PDB entry 6PKW | electron microscopy, 4.50 A resolution (low resolution: residue-level contacts below are approximate; hydrogen-bond / salt-bridge calls are withheld) | chains A and D of the 4 polymer chains in the assembly

# Chain A (and D)
Name: Transient receptor potential cation channel subfamily M member 2
Source organism: Danio rerio
Notes: chain D of this document is another copy of the same molecule, construct and numbering; everything in this record applies to it too
Sequence (1466 residues; numbered 0 to 1504; 39 numbers in that range are skipped by the numbering (no residue carries them; nothing is unmodelled there); the number before each row is that of its first residue; numbering starts at 0; X marks 22 residues of unknown identity (built as UNK)):
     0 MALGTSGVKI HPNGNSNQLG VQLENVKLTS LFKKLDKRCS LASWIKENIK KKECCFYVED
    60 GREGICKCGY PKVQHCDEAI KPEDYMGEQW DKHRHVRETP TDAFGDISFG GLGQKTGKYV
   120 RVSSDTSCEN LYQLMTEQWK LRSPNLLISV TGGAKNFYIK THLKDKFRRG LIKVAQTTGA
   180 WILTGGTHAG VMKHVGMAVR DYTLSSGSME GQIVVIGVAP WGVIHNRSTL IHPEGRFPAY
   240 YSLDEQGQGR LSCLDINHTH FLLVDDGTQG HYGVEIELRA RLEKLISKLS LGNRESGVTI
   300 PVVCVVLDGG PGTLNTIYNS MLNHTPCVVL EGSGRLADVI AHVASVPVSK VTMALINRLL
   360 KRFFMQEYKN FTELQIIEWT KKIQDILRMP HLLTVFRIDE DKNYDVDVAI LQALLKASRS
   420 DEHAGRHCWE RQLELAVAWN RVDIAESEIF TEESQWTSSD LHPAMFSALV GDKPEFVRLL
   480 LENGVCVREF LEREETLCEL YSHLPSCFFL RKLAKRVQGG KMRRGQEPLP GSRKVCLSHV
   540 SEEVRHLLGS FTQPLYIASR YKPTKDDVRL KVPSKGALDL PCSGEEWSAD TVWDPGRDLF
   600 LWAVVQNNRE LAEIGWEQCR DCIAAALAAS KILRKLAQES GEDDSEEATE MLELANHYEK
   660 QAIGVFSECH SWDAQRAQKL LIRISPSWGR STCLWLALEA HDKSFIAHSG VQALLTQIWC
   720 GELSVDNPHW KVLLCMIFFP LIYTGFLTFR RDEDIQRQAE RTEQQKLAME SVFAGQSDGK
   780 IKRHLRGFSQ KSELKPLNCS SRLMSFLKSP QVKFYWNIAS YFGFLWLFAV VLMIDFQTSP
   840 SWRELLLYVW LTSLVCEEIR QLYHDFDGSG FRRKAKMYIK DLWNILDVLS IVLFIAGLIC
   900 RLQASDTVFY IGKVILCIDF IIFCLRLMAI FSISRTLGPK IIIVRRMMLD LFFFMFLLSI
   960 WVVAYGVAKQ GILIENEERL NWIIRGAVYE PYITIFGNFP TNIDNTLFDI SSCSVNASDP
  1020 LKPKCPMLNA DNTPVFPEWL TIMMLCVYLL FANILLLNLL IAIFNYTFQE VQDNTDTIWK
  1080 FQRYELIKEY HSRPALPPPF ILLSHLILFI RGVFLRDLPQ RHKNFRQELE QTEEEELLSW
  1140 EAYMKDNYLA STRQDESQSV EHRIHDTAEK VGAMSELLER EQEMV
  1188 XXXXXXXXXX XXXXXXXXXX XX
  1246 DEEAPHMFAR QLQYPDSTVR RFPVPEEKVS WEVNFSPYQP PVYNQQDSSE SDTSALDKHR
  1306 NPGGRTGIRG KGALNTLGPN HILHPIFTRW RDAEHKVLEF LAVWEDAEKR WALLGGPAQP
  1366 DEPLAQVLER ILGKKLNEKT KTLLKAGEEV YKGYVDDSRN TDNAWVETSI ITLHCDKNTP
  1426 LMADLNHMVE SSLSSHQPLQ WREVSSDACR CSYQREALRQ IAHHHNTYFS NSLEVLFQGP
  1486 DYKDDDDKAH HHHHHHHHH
Disordered / not traced: 0-39, 50-114, 203-210, 218-253, 343-352, 398-404, 422-424, 518-534, 562-588, 764-797, 838-839, 865-868, 996-1031, 1066-1071, 1115-1119, 1291-1302, 1338-1340, 1350-1354, 1364-1368, 1384-1391, 1425-1426, 1436-1443, 1468-1504 (chain D: 0-39, 50-115, 138-163, 176-181, 203-258, 289-295, 305-312, 328-350, 365-371, 395-405, 422-425, 451-454, 518-534, 562-588, 640-645, 764-797, 833-839, 865-868, 996-1031, 1066-1071, 1115-1119, 1291-1302, 1338-1340, 1350-1354, 1364-1368, 1384-1391, 1425-1426, 1436-1443, 1468-1504)

# Interface between chain A and chain D
Contacting residue pairs - 13 pairs, chain A then chain D:
  Val-966(A) / Phe-919(D)
  Glu-974(A) / Leu-831(D)
  Glu-974(A) / Met-832(D)
  Glu-976(A) / Met-832(D)
  Ile-1041(A) / Tyr-988(D)
  Glu-1160(A) / Val-1159(D)
  Ile-1163(A) / Ile-1163(D)
  His-1164(A) / Arg-1162(D)
  Ala-1167(A) / Arg-1162(D)
  Ala-1167(A) / Thr-1166(D)
  Val-1170(A) / Val-1170(D)
  Gly-1171(A) / Lys-1169(D)
  Leu-1177(A) / Leu-1176(D)
Also at the interface, not in a pair above, chain A (15 interface residues in all): Gln-969, Gly-970, Asn-975, Gln-1181
Also at the interface, not in a pair above, chain D (14 interface residues in all): Lys-912, Cys-916, Leu-1177

# In short
15 residues of chain A and 14 residues of chain D are in contact.
Both chains are Transient receptor potential cation channel subfamily M member 2 (Danio rerio). Entry 6PKW
(Cryo-EM structure of the zebrafish TRPM2 channel in the apo conformation, processed with C2 symmetry (pseudo
...) was determined by electron microscopy (same publication as 6PKV, 6PKX and 6D73).
